Entry 4LF5 (X-ray diffraction, 3.75 A resolution); this record covers chains A and I of the 21 polymer chains in the assembly.

# Chain A
Molecule: 16S rRNA
Organism: Thermus thermophilus
Sequence (1522 nucleotides; row label = number of the first residue in the row; note: 43 numbers in that range are skipped by the numbering (no residue carries them; nothing is unmodelled there); a row labelled like 190A-190L holds insertion residues (190A, then the next letters in order); numbering starts at 0):
     0 UUUGUUGGAGAGUUUGAUCCUGGCUCAGGGUGAACGCUGGCGGCGUGCCU
    50 AAGACAUGCAAGUCGUGCGGG
    73 CCGCGGGGUUUU
    88 ACUCCG
    95 UGGUC
   101 AGCGGCGGACGGGUGAGUAACGCGUGGGU
  129A G
   130 ACCUACCCGGAAGAGGGGGACAACCCGGGGAAACUCGGGCUAAUCCCCCA
   180 UGUGGACCCGC
190A-190L CCCUUGGGGUGU
   191 GUCCAAAGGGCUUU
   216 GCCCGCUUCCGGAUGGGCCCGCGUCCCAUCAGCUAGUUGGUGGGGUAAUG
   266 GCCCACCAAGGCGACGACGGGUAGCCGGUCUGAGAGGAUGGCCGGCCACA
   316 GGGGCACUGAGACACGGGCCCCACUCCUACGGGAGGCAGCAGUUAGGAAU
   366 CUUCCGCAAUGGGCGCAAGCCUGACGGAGCGACGCCGCUUGGAGGAAGAA
   416 GCCCUUCGGGGUGUAAACUCCUGAA
   442 CCCGGGACGAAACCCCCGACGA
   474 GGGGACUGACGGUACCGGG
   494 GUAAUAGCGCCGGCCAACUCCGUGCCAGCAGCCGCGGUAAUACGGAGGGC
   544 GCGAGCGUUACCCGGAUUCACUGGGCGUAAAGGGCGUGUAGGCGGCCUGG
   594 GGCGUCCCAUGUGAAAGACCACGGCUCAACCGUGGGGGAGCGUGGGAUAC
   644 GCUCAGGCUAGACGGUGGGAGAGGGUGGUGGAAUUCCCGGAGUAGCGGUG
   694 AAAUGCGCAGAUACCGGGAGGAACGCCGAUGGCGAAGGCAGCCACCUGGU
   744 CCACCCGUGACGCUGAGGCGCGAAAGCGUGGGGAGCAAACCGGAUUAGAU
   794 ACCCGGGUAGUCCACGCCCUAAACGAUGCGCGCUAGGUCUCUGGGUCU
   848 CCUGGGGGCCGAAGCUAACGCGUUAAGCGCGCCGCCUGGGGAGUACGGCC
   898 GCAAGGCUGAAACUCAAAGGAAUUGACGGGGGCCCGCACAAGCGGUGGAG
   948 CAUGUGGUUUAAUUCGAAGXAACGCGAAGAACCUUACCAGGCCUUGACAU
   998 GCUAGG
 1003A G
  1004 AACCCGGGUGAAAGCCUGGGGUGCCCC
1030A-1030D GCGA
  1031 GGGGAGCCCUAGCACAGGUGCUGCAUGGCCGUCGUCAGCUCGUGCCGUGA
  1081 GGUGUUGGGUUAAGUCCCGCAACGAGCGCAACCCCCGCCGUUAGUUGCCA
  1131 GCGGUUCGGCCGGGCACUCUAACGGGACUGCCCGCGAAA
  1171 GCGGGAGGAAGGAGGGGACGACGUCUGGUCAGCAUGGCCCUUACGGCCUG
  1221 GGCGACACACGUGCUACAAUGCCCACUACAAAGCGAUGCCACCCGGCAAC
  1271 GGGGAGCUAAUCGCAAAAAGGUGGGCCCAGUUCGGAUUGGGGUCUGCAAC
  1321 CCGACCCCAUGAAGCCGGAAUCGCUAGUAAUCGCGGAUCAG
 1361A C
  1362 CAUGCCGCGGUGAAUACGUUCCCGGGCCUUGUACACACXGCCXGUXACGC
  1412 CAUGGGAGCGGGCUCUACCCGAAGUCGCCGGG
  1446 AGCCUACGGG
  1459 CAGGCGCCGAGGGUAGGGCCCGUGACUGGGGCGAAGUCGUAACAAGGUAG
  1509 CUGUACCGGAAGGUGCGGCUGGAU
 1532A C
  1533 CA
  1536 CUCCUUUCU
Not modelled in the structure: 0-4, 1532A, 1536-1538
Sequence notes: conflict C1533 (A2157 in M26923.1), A1534 (C2158 in M26923.1)
Modified residues: PSU (pseudouridine-5'-monophosphate) at position 516, 7MG (7N-methyl-8-hydroguanosine-5'-monophosphate) at position 527, M2G (N2-dimethylguanosine-5'-monophosphate) at position 966, 5MC (5-methylcytidine-5'-monophosphate) at position 967, 2MG (2N-methylguanosine-5'-monophosphate) at position 1207, 5MC (5-methylcytidine-5'-monophosphate) at position 1400, 4OC (4n,o2'-methylcytidine-5'-monophosphate) at position 1402, 5MC (5-methylcytidine-5'-monophosphate) at position 1404, 5MC (5-methylcytidine-5'-monophosphate) at position 1407, UR3 (3-methyluridine-5'-monophoshate) at position 1498, PSU (pseudouridine-5'-monophosphate) at position 1540, PSU (pseudouridine-5'-monophosphate) at position 1541
Ion coordination: Mg2+ site 1: U12, G22; Mg2+ site 2 near G21 (its only coordinating residue here); Mg2+ site 3: G61, U62, G105; Mg2+ site 4: C89, U90; Mg2+ site 5 near G107 (its only coordinating residue here); Mg2+ site 6: A116, G117, G289; Mg2+ site 7: C121, G124, U125, G236; Mg2+ site 8 near G183 (its only coordinating residue here); Mg2+ site 9 near A195 (its only coordinating residue here); Mg2+ site 10 near U264 (its only coordinating residue here); Mg2+ site 11: G266, C267, C268; Mg2+ site 12 near C280 (its only coordinating residue here); 6 more K+ sites not listed; 57 more Mg2+ sites not listed
Small-molecule neighbours: hygromycin b (HYG): 5MC_1404, G1405, U1406, 5MC_1407, G1494, U1495, C1496, G1497, UR3_1498, C1543, U1544

# Chain I
Molecule: ribosomal protein S9
Organism: Thermus thermophilus
UniProtKB: P80374 (RS9_THET8); residue numbers follow UniProt; this construct covers 1-128
Chain sequence (128 residues; numbered 1 to 128; the number before each row is that of its first residue):
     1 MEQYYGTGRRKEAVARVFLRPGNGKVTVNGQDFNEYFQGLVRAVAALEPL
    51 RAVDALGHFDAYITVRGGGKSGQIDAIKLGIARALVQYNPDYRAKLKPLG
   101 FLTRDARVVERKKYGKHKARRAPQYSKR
Not modelled in the structure: 1

# Chain A / chain I interface
Contacting residue pairs - 112 pairs, chain A then chain I:
  G942(A) / Gln-124(I)  base contact
  U943(A) / Gln-124(I)  sugar contact
  C970(A) / Ser-126(I)  base contact
  C1116(A) / Val-108(I)  sugar contact
  G1117(A) / Arg-104(I)  hydrogen bond to the phosphate
  G1117(A) / Ala-106(I)  sugar contact
  C1118(A) / Arg-9(I)  salt bridge to the phosphate
  C1118(A) / Arg-83(I)  hydrogen bond to the phosphate
  C1118(A) / Arg-104(I)  salt bridge to the phosphate
  C1119(A) / Arg-83(I)  salt bridge to the phosphate
  G1127(A) / Arg-16(I)  hydrogen bond to the phosphate
  G1127(A) / Arg-66(I)  sugar contact
  C1128(A) / Arg-16(I)  salt bridge to the phosphate
  C1128(A) / Tyr-62(I)  hydrogen bond to the phosphate
  C1128(A) / Arg-66(I)  salt bridge to the phosphate
  C1129(A) / Tyr-62(I)  hydrogen bond to the phosphate
  A1130(A) / Gln-3(I)  hydrogen bond to the sugar
  A1130(A) / Phe-18(I)  sugar contact
  A1130(A) / Arg-20(I)  sugar contact
  A1130(A) / Tyr-62(I)  sugar contact
  G1131(A) / Arg-20(I)  salt bridge to the phosphate
  C1147(A) / Tyr-5(I)  hydrogen bond to the sugar
  C1147(A) / Thr-7(I)  phosphate contact
  C1147(A) / Arg-16(I)  hydrogen bond to the base
  U1148(A) / Tyr-5(I)  phosphate contact
  U1148(A) / Thr-7(I)  hydrogen bond to the phosphate
  U1148(A) / Val-14(I)  phosphate contact
  U1148(A) / Arg-16(I)  hydrogen bond to the sugar
  C1149(A) / Arg-9(I)  salt bridge to the phosphate
  C1149(A) / Val-14(I)  phosphate contact
  G1178(A) / Arg-93(I)  salt bridge to the phosphate
  G1178(A) / Lys-97(I)  salt bridge to the phosphate
  A1179(A) / Arg-93(I)  salt bridge to the phosphate
  A1179(A) / Lys-97(I)  salt bridge to the phosphate
  A1179(A) / Leu-102(I)  sugar contact
  A1179(A) / Thr-103(I)  phosphate contact
  A1179(A) / Arg-104(I)  sugar contact
  A1180(A) / Thr-103(I)  hydrogen bond to the phosphate
  G1186(A) / Glu-110(I)  sugar contact
  G1186(A) / Arg-111(I)  sugar contact
  G1186(A) / Lys-113(I)  hydrogen bond to the phosphate
  G1186(A) / Arg-120(I)  salt bridge to the phosphate
  G1187(A) / Arg-111(I)  hydrogen bond to the sugar
  G1187(A) / Lys-113(I)  salt bridge to the phosphate
  A1188(A) / Tyr-114(I)  hydrogen bond to the phosphate
  G1231(A) / Ser-126(I)  phosphate contact
  U1232(A) / Gln-124(I)  sugar contact
  U1232(A) / Tyr-125(I)  phosphate contact
  U1232(A) / Ser-126(I)  phosphate contact
  G1233(A) / His-117(I)  salt bridge to the phosphate
  G1233(A) / Pro-123(I)  phosphate contact
  G1233(A) / Gln-124(I)  hydrogen bond to the phosphate
  A1248(A) / Tyr-36(I)  sugar contact
  A1248(A) / Lys-70(I)  hydrogen bond to the base
  C1249(A) / Tyr-36(I)  sugar contact
  C1249(A) / Gly-68(I)  hydrogen bond to the sugar
  C1249(A) / Gly-69(I)  sugar contact
  C1249(A) / Lys-70(I)  sugar contact
  C1249(A) / Gln-73(I)  hydrogen bond to the sugar
  A1250(A) / Glu-12(I)  hydrogen bond to the sugar
  A1250(A) / Gly-67(I)  phosphate contact
  A1250(A) / Gly-68(I)  sugar contact
  A1251(A) / Glu-12(I)  hydrogen bond to the sugar
  G1290(A) / Leu-40(I)  sugar contact
  G1291(A) / Gln-38(I)  hydrogen bond to the sugar
  G1291(A) / Leu-40(I)  sugar contact
  C1342(A) / Gln-124(I)  sugar contact
  C1342(A) / Tyr-125(I)  phosphate contact
  G1343(A) / Arg-121(I)  hydrogen bond to the sugar
  G1343(A) / Ala-122(I)  hydrogen bond to the sugar
  G1343(A) / Tyr-125(I)  hydrogen bond to the phosphate
  C1344(A) / Arg-120(I)  sugar contact
  U1345(A) / Arg-120(I)  salt bridge to the phosphate
  A1346(A) / Arg-120(I)  salt bridge to the phosphate
  G1347(A) / Arg-10(I)  hydrogen bond to the base
  G1347(A) / Lys-11(I)  base contact
  G1347(A) / Arg-107(I)  phosphate contact
  G1347(A) / Val-108(I)  hydrogen bond to the sugar
  G1347(A) / Val-109(I)  sugar contact
  U1348(A) / Val-109(I)  phosphate contact
  U1348(A) / Glu-110(I)  hydrogen bond to the phosphate
  U1348(A) / Arg-120(I)  phosphate contact
  A1349(A) / Lys-118(I)  phosphate contact
  A1349(A) / Arg-120(I)  hydrogen bond to the phosphate
  A1349(A) / Arg-121(I)  hydrogen bond to the phosphate
  A1350(A) / Lys-118(I)  salt bridge to the phosphate
  A1350(A) / Arg-121(I)  salt bridge to the phosphate
  U1351(A) / Lys-118(I)  hydrogen bond to the base
  C1366(A) / His-117(I)  salt bridge to the phosphate
  C1367(A) / Lys-112(I)  salt bridge to the phosphate
  C1367(A) / Tyr-114(I)  phosphate contact
  C1367(A) / Gly-115(I)  hydrogen bond to the phosphate
  C1367(A) / Lys-116(I)  phosphate contact
  G1368(A) / Arg-111(I)  salt bridge to the phosphate
  G1368(A) / Lys-112(I)  salt bridge to the phosphate
  G1368(A) / Lys-113(I)  hydrogen bond to the phosphate
  G1368(A) / Tyr-114(I)  hydrogen bond to the phosphate
  C1369(A) / Arg-111(I)  phosphate contact
  C1369(A) / Lys-112(I)  hydrogen bond to the phosphate
  G1370(A) / Glu-12(I)  phosphate contact
  G1370(A) / Val-109(I)  phosphate contact
  G1371(A) / Lys-11(I)  phosphate contact
  G1371(A) / Gly-68(I)  sugar contact
  G1371(A) / Gly-69(I)  phosphate contact
  G1371(A) / Val-109(I)  phosphate contact
  U1372(A) / Lys-11(I)  salt bridge to the phosphate
  U1372(A) / Gly-69(I)  phosphate contact
  U1372(A) / Ser-71(I)  hydrogen bond to the phosphate
  U1372(A) / Gly-72(I)  hydrogen bond to the phosphate
  G1373(A) / Lys-11(I)  hydrogen bond to the base
  G1373(A) / Arg-42(I)  salt bridge to the phosphate
  G1373(A) / Ser-71(I)  hydrogen bond to the phosphate
Also at the interface, not in a pair above, chain A (53 interface residues in all): G941, M2G_966, G1177, C1189, U1292
Also at the interface, not in a pair above, chain I (55 interface residues in all): Glu-2, Thr-64, Ala-119, Lys-127, Arg-128

# In short
53 residues of chain A and 55 residues of chain I are in contact, with 38 hydrogen bonds and 24 salt bridges.
Among the polar pairs are C1147(A)/Arg-16(I), A1248(A)/Lys-70(I) and G1347(A)/Arg-10(I). Bound to chain A:
hygromycin b. U12(A) and G22(A) form the Mg2+ site 1.
Chain A is 16S rRNA and chain I is ribosomal protein S9, both from Thermus thermophilus; the structure,
Crystal Structure of 30S ribosomal subunit from Thermus thermophilus, was determined by X-ray diffraction.
